Entry 4I9L (X-ray diffraction, 2.60 A resolution); this record covers chain A.

# Chain A
Name: DNA polymerase
From: Enterobacteria phage RB69
Notes: EC 2.7.7.7
UniProt: Q38087 (DPOL_BPR69); residue numbers follow UniProt; this construct covers 1-903
Sequence (903 residues; numbered 1 to 903; the number before each row is that of its first residue):
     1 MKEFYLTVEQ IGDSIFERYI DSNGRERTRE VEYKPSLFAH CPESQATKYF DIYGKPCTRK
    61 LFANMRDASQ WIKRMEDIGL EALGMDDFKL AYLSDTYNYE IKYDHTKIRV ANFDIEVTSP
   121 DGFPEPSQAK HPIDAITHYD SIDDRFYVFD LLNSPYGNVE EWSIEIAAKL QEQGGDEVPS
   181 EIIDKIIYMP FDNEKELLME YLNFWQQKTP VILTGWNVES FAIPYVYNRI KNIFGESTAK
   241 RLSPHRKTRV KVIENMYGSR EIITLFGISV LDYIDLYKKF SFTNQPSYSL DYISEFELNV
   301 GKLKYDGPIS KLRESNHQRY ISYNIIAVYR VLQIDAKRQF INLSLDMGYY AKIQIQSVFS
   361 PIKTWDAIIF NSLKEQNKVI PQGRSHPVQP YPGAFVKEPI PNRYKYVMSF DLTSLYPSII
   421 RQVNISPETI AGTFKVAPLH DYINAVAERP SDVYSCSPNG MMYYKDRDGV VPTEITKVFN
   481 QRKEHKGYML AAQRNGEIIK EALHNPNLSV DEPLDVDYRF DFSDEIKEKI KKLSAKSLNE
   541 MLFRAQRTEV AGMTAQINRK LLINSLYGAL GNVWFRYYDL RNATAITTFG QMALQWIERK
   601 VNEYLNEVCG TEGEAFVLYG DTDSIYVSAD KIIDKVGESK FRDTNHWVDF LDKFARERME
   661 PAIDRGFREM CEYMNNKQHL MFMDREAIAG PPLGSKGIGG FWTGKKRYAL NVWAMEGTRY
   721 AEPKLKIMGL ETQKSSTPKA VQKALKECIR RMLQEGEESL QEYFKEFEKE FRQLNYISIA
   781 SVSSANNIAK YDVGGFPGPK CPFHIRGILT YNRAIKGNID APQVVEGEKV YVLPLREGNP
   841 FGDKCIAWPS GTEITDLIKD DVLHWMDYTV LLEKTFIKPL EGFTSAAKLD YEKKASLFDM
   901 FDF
Construct notes: engineered mutation A222 (Asp in Q38087), A327 (Asp in Q38087), A714 (Asp in Q38087)
Swiss-Prot annotation at these positions:
  - region: T248 to T264 (Beta hairpin), K705 to Y708 (Binding of DNA in B-conformation), L897 to F903 (Interaction with the polymerase clamp)
  - binding site (Mg(2+)): D114, E116, D411, L412, D623
  - binding site (substrate): S414 to Y416, R482, K560
  - site (Optimization of metal coordination by the polymerase active site): D621, K706
  - mutagenesis: L415 (L415A/G: Decreases base selectivity by several hundred fold; L415G/F: Increased misinsertion, increased mismatch extension and inefficient proofreading; L415M: No effect on base selectivity), L561 (L561A: No effect on the ability to recognize damaged DNA. Increase in probability of nucleotide incorporation), S565 (S565G: Increased incorporation efficiency of correct dNMPs; when associated with A-567), Y567 (Y567A: Inserts both dCMP and dAMP opposite 8-oxoG rapidly and with equal efficiency. 100-fold increase of dAMP and dGMP when situated opposite guanidinohydantoin ...), D621 (D621A: Drastic decrease in the efficiency of incorporation of dGMP), K706 (K706A: Almost complete loss of polymerase activity)
Residues lining bound ligands: guanosine (GMP): Y33, S36, F38, Y49, R59, G84, M85, A91, D95, F370, K374, N377, K378, V379, I380
From the paper describing this entry:
  - mutagenesis - D714A: abolished growth
  - mutagenesis - E614A, N711A, Y720A: unchanged growth
  - conformationally variable residues (side-chain flip): D411, E716, G717, R719, Y720, E722, K724
  - contacts within the chain: R685-E716 (backbone contact), E686-E716 (hydrogen bond)
  - mutagenesis - D714A: unchanged catalytic activity (exonuclease activity)
  - catalytic residues: D411 (citing earlier work)

# Summary
Chain A binds guanosine. From UniProt: 5 Mg2+-binding residues, 5 substrate-binding residues and 6 mutagenesis
sites. From the paper: the catalytic residue D411; D714A abolishes growth; 4 substitutions were tested in all.
Chain A is DNA polymerase (Enterobacteria phage RB69); the structure, Crystal structure of the D714A mutant of
RB69 DNA polymerase, was determined by X-ray diffraction (same publication as 4I9Q and 4KHN).
